4C5R - chains B and C of the 4 polymer chains in the assembly; structure by X-ray diffraction, 2.14 A resolution.

[Chain B (and C)]
Name: Phenylalanine ammonia-lyase
From: Taxus wallichiana VAR. chinensis
Notes: EC 4.3.1.24; chain C of this document is another copy of the same molecule, construct and numbering; everything in this record applies to it too
Reference sequence: Q68G84 (Q68G84_TAXWC); aligned to UniProt positions 1-687 over residues 1-687
Amino-acid sequence (705 residues; each row starts with the number of its first residue; note: 2 numbers in that range are skipped by the numbering (no residue carries them; nothing is unmodelled there); numbers below 1 keep their minus sign (Met-19 is residue -19)):
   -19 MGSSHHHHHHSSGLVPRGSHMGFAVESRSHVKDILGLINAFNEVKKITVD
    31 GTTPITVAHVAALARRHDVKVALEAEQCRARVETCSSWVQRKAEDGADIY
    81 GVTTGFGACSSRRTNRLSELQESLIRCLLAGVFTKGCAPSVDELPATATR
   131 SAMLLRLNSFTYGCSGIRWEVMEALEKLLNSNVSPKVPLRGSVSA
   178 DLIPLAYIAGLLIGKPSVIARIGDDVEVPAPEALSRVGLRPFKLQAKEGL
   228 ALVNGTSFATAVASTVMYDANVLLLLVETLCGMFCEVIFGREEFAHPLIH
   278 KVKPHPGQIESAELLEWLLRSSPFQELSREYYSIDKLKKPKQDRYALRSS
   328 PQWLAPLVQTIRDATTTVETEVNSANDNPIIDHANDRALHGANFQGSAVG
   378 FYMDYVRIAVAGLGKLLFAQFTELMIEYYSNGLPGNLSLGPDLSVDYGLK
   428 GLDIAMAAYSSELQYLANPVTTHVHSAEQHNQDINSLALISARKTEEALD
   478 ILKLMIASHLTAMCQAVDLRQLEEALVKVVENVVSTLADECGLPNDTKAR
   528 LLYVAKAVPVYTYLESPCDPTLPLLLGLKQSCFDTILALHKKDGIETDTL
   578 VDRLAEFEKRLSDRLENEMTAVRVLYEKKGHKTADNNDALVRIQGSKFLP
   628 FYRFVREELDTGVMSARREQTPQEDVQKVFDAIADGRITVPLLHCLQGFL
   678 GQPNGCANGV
Unresolved in the structure: -19 to 8, 56-57, 115-120, 568-573, 606-617, 677-687 (chain C: -19 to 8, 56-57, 115-121, 568-573, 606-617, 678-687)
Sequence notes: chromophore (175, 175, 175); expression tag (-19 to 0)
Modified residues: Ala175 ({2-[(1S)-1-aminoethyl]-4-methylidene-5-oxo-4,5-dihydro-1H-imidazol-1-yl}acetic acid; MDO)
Swiss-Prot annotation at these positions:
  - active site: Tyr80 (Proton donor/acceptor)
  - binding site ((E)-cinnamate): Asn231, Gln319, Arg325, Asn355, Lys427, Glu455, Asn458
  - cross-link: Ala175 (5-imidazolinone (Ala-Gly))
Covalently attached groups: covalent link Ala175-Asp178; (3S)-3-amino-2,2-difluoro-3-phenylpropanoic acid (BQ7) linked to Ala175
Residues lining bound ligands:
  - BQ7 ((3S)-3-amino-2,2-difluoro-3-phenylpropanoic acid), molecule 1: Tyr80, Phe86, Gly87, Leu104, Leu179, Leu227, Asn231, Asn355, Phe371, Glu455, Asn458, Gln459
  - BQ7, molecule 2: Gln319, Tyr322, Arg325

[Chain B / chain C interface]
Residue-residue contacts - 37 pairs, chain B then chain C:
  Lys315(B) with Thr548(C)
  Tyr405(B) with Tyr405(C), hydrophobic
  His450(B) with Thr449(C); His450(C)
  His457(B) with His457(C), hydrogen bond
  Thr548(B) with Lys315(C), hydrogen bond
  Leu553(B) with Gln557(C)
  Lys556(B) with Phe560(C); Asp561(C), salt bridge
  Gln557(B) with Leu553(C); Gln557(C), hydrogen bond
  Cys559(B) with Phe560(C), hydrophobic
  Phe560(B) with Lys556(C); Cys559(C), hydrophobic; Phe560(C), hydrophobic; Ile563(C), hydrophobic; Glu585(C)
  Asp561(B) with Lys556(C), salt bridge
  Ile563(B) with Ile563(C), hydrophobic; Val578(C), hydrophobic
  Leu564(B) with Val578(C), hydrophobic; Ala582(C), hydrophobic; Glu585(C)
  His567(B) with Asp575(C), salt bridge; Val578(C); Asp579(C), salt bridge
  Thr574(B) with Thr574(C); Asp575(C), hydrogen bond
  Asp575(B) with His567(C), salt bridge; Thr574(C), hydrogen bond
  Val578(B) with Ile563(C), hydrophobic; Leu564(C), hydrophobic; His567(C)
  Asp579(B) with His567(C), salt bridge
  Ala582(B) with Leu564(C), hydrophobic
  Glu585(B) with Phe560(C); Leu564(C)
Also at the interface, not in a pair above, chain B (26 interface residues in all): Tyr406, Asn445, Thr449, Ser453, Leu549, Leu581
Also at the interface, not in a pair above, chain C (25 interface residues in all): Tyr406, Asn445, Ser453, Leu581

[In short]
Chain B and chain C form an interface of 26 and 25 residues respectively, with 5 hydrogen bonds and 6 salt
bridges. Among the polar pairs are Lys556(B)-Asp561(C), His567(B)-Asp575(C) and His567(B)-Asp579(C). Chain B
binds compound BQ7. Compound BQ7 is covalently linked to Ala175(B).
Both chains are Phenylalanine ammonia-lyase (Taxus wallichiana VAR. chinensis). Entry 4C5R (Structural
Investigations into the Stereochemistry and Activity of a Phenylalanine-2,3-Aminomutase from Taxus chinensis)
was determined by X-ray diffraction together with 4C5S, 4C5U, 4C6G and 4CQ5 from the same study.
